PDB entry 6HXY | X-ray diffraction, 2.90 A resolution | chains A and B

== Chain A (and B) ==
Protein: Coiled-coil domain-containing protein 61
Organism: Danio rerio
Notes: chain B of this document is another copy of the same molecule, construct and numbering; everything in this record applies to it too
UniProt: Q08CF3 (CCD61_DANRE); residue numbers follow UniProt; this construct covers 1-170
Chain sequence (173 residues; each row starts with the number of its first residue; numbers below 1 keep their minus sign (Gly-2 is residue -2)):
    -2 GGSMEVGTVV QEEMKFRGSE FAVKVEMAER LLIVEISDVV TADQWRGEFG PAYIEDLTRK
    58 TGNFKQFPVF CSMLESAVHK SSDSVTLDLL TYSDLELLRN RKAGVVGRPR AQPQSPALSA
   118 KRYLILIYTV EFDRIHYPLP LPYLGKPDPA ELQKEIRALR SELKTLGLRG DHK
Unresolved in the structure: -2 to 2, 97-110, 164-170 (chain B: -2 to 1, 101-109, 164-170)
Differences from the reference sequence: expression tag (-2 to 0)
UniProt features mapped onto this chain:
  - mutagenesis: Phe129 to Asp130 (Abolishes dimerization)
From the paper describing this entry:
  - mutagenesis - F129E/D130A: abolished binding to another copy of this molecule

== Interface between chain A and chain B ==
Pairs across the interface (37; chain A residue first):
  Gln8(A) - Arg154(B)
  Ala19(A) - Arg154(B)
  Ser34(A) - Gln150(B)
  Val36(A) - Ala147(B)
  Val36(A) - Arg154(B)
  Val37(A) - Ala147(B)
  Ala39(A) - Pro146(B)
  Ala39(A) - Ala147(B)
  Ala39(A) - Gln150(B)
  Gln41(A) - Gln150(B)
  Pro144(A) - Gln150(B)
  Pro146(A) - Ala39(B)
  Pro146(A) - Leu149(B)
  Ala147(A) - Val36(B)
  Ala147(A) - Val37(B)
  Ala147(A) - Ala39(B)
  Leu149(A) - Pro146(B)
  Leu149(A) - Leu149(B)  hydrophobic
  Leu149(A) - Gln150(B)
  Leu149(A) - Ile153(B)  hydrophobic
  Gln150(A) - Ser34(B)
  Gln150(A) - Gln41(B)
  Gln150(A) - Pro144(B)
  Gln150(A) - Leu149(B)
  Glu152(A) - Ile153(B)
  Glu152(A) - Arg157(B)  salt bridge
  Ile153(A) - Leu149(B)  hydrophobic
  Ile153(A) - Glu152(B)
  Ile153(A) - Ile153(B)  hydrophobic
  Arg154(A) - Glu10(B)
  Arg154(A) - Ala19(B)
  Arg154(A) - Val36(B)
  Leu156(A) - Ile153(B)  hydrophobic
  Leu156(A) - Leu156(B)  hydrophobic
  Leu156(A) - Arg157(B)
  Arg157(A) - Glu152(B)  salt bridge
  Glu159(A) - Leu160(B)
Also at the interface, not in a pair above, chain A (20 interface residues in all): Glu10, Lys21

== Summary ==
20 residues of chain A and 18 residues of chain B are in contact, with 2 salt bridges. Its one salt-bridged
contact is Glu152(A)-Arg157(B). From UniProt: 2 mutagenesis sites on chain A. From the paper: F129E/D130A of
chain A abolish binding to another copy of this molecule.
Chain A and chain B are both Coiled-coil domain-containing protein 61 (Danio rerio); the structure, Crystal
structure of the head and coiled-coil domains of zebrafish CCDC61, was determined by X-ray diffraction
together with 6HXT from the same study.
